5HEG - chains A and B of the 5 polymer chains in the assembly; structure by X-ray diffraction, 3.21 A resolution.

== Chain A ==
Molecule: Proton-gated ion channel
From: Gloeobacter violaceus
UniProt: Q7NDN8 (GLIC_GLOVI); residues 1-316 here correspond to UniProt positions 44-359 (UniProt number = residue number + 43)
Chain sequence (316 residues; row label = number of the first residue in the row):
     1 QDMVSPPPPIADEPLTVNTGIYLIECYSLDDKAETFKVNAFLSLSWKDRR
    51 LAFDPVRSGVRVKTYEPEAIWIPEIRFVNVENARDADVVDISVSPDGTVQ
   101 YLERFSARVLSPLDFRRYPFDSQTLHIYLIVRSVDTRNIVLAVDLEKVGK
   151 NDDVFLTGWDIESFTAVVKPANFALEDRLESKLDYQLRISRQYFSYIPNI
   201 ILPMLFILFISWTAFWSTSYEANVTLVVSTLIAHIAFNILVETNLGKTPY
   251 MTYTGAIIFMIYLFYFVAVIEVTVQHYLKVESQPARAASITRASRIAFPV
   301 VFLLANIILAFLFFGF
Disordered / not traced: 1-6
Construct notes: engineered mutation Gly246 (Pro289 in Q7NDN8)
What the authors report for this chain:
  - mutagenesis - D121A, T248A, Y250A: abolished signaling
  - mutagenesis - D31A: abolished signaling in response to pH4
  - mutagenesis - D31A: unchanged expression
  - mutagenesis - P246G: decreased signaling in response to proton
  - conformationally variable residues: His234
  - mutagenesis - R191A: abolished expression

== Chain B ==
Molecule: Proton-gated ion channel
From: Gloeobacter violaceus
UniProt: Q7NDN8 (GLIC_GLOVI); the author numbering skips numbers that UniProt does not, so the offset changes along the chain: 1-312 = UniProt 44-355; 317-320 = UniProt 356-359
Chain sequence (316 residues; numbered 1 to 320; 4 numbers in that range are skipped by the numbering (no residue carries them; nothing is unmodelled there); the number before each row is that of its first residue):
     1 QDMVSPPPPIADEPLTVNTGIYLIECYSLDDKAETFKVNAFLSLSWKDRR
    51 LAFDPVRSGVRVKTYEPEAIWIPEIRFVNVENARDADVVDISVSPDGTVQ
   101 YLERFSARVLSPLDFRRYPFDSQTLHIYLIVRSVDTRNIVLAVDLEKVGK
   151 NDDVFLTGWDIESFTAVVKPANFALEDRLESKLDYQLRISRQYFSYIPNI
   201 ILPMLFILFISWTAFWSTSYEANVTLVVSTLIAHIAFNILVETNLGKTPY
   251 MTYTGAIIFMIYLFYFVAVIEVTVQHYLKVESQPARAASITRASRIAFPV
   301 VFLLANIILAFL
   317 FFGF
Disordered / not traced: 1-6
Construct notes: engineered mutation Gly246 (Pro289 in Q7NDN8)
What the authors report for this chain:
  - mutagenesis - D121A, T248A, Y250A: abolished signaling
  - mutagenesis - D31A: abolished signaling in response to pH4
  - mutagenesis - D31A: unchanged expression
  - mutagenesis - P246G: decreased signaling in response to proton
  - mutagenesis - R191A: abolished expression

== Interface between chain A and chain B ==
Contacting residue pairs (70; chain A residue first):
  Tyr22(A) with Leu175(B); Glu176(B)
  Ile24(A) with Val78(B), hydrophobic
  Glu25(A) with Val78(B); Asn79(B)
  Tyr27(A) with Glu81(B), hydrogen bond (side chain-backbone); Leu110(B), hydrophobic
  Asn39(A) with Val80(B), hydrogen bond (side chain-backbone); Glu81(B), hydrogen bond (side chain-backbone)
  Phe41(A) with Arg76(B); Leu175(B), hydrophobic; Glu180(B)
  Asp85(A) with Asn82(B)
  Val89(A) with Glu74(B); Arg132(B)
  Asp90(A) with Arg178(B), salt bridge
  Ser92(A) with Arg178(B), hydrogen bond
  Leu102(A) with Arg132(B); Glu176(B)
  Arg104(A) with Arg76(B); Phe77(B), hydrogen bond (side chain-backbone); Val78(B), hydrogen bond (side chain-backbone)
  Ser106(A) with Glu81(B); Asn82(B)
  Glu146(A) with Glu176(B)
  Phe155(A) with Glu34(B); Leu110(B), hydrophobic; Pro112(B), hydrophobic
  Thr157(A) with Glu34(B), hydrogen bond; Pro249(B)
  Gly158(A) with Pro249(B)
  Phe194(A) with Pro249(B); Met251(B), hydrophobic
  Ser195(A) with Thr248(B), hydrogen bond (side chain-backbone); Pro249(B), hydrogen bond (side chain-backbone)
  Pro198(A) with Phe259(B)
  Leu202(A) with Phe259(B), hydrophobic
  Phe206(A) with Tyr262(B)
  Ile207(A) with Leu231(B), hydrophobic
  Phe209(A) with Phe266(B), hydrophobic
  Ile210(A) with Phe266(B), hydrophobic; Val269(B), hydrophobic
  Thr213(A) with Tyr220(B); Thr273(B), hydrogen bond
  Trp216(A) with His276(B); Tyr277(B)
  Ser217(A) with Tyr220(B)
  Glu221(A) with Glu221(B)
  Ala222(A) with Tyr220(B), hydrophobic; Glu221(B); Val224(B)
  Thr225(A) with Glu221(B); Thr225(B)
  Leu226(A) with Val224(B), hydrophobic; Val228(B), hydrophobic
  Ser229(A) with Val228(B); Ile232(B)
  Thr230(A) with Val228(B)
  Ile232(A) with Ile232(B), hydrophobic
  Ala233(A) with Ile235(B)
  Ala236(A) with Ile235(B); Ile239(B)
  Phe237(A) with Ile235(B); Tyr262(B)
  Ile239(A) with Ile239(B), hydrophobic
  Leu240(A) with Asn238(B); Ile239(B); Glu242(B); Tyr262(B)
  Arg295(A) with Tyr277(B)
Also at the interface, not in a pair above, chain A (49 interface residues in all): Ser28, Ser43, Asp87, Val88, Gln192, Asn199, Pro203, Ser219
Also at the interface, not in a pair above, chain B (41 interface residues in all): Ala83, Tyr250, Leu263, Tyr265

== Overview ==
49 residues of chain A face 41 of chain B across their interface; the contacts include 10 hydrogen bonds and 1
salt bridge. Polar pairs include Asp90(A)-Arg178(B), Tyr27(A)-Glu81(B) and Asn39(A)-Val80(B). The paper
reports that D121A, T248A and Y250A of chain A abolish signaling; conformational variability at His234(A); 12
substitutions were tested in all.
Chain A and chain B are both Proton-gated ion channel (Gloeobacter violaceus); the structure, Pentameric
ligand-gated ion channel GLIC mutant P246G, was determined by X-ray diffraction (same publication as 5HEH,
5HEJ, 5HEO, 5HEU and 5HEW).
